7QO3 - chains A and G of the 41 polymer chains in the assembly; structure by electron microscopy, 6.10 A resolution (low resolution: residue-level contacts below are approximate; hydrogen-bond / salt-bridge calls are withheld).

== Chain A ==
Molecule: Proteasome subunit alpha type-1
Source organism: Saccharomyces cerevisiae
Reference sequence: P21243 (PSA1_YEAST); residues 1-252 here = UniProt positions 1-252
Chain sequence (252 residues; each row starts with the number of its first residue):
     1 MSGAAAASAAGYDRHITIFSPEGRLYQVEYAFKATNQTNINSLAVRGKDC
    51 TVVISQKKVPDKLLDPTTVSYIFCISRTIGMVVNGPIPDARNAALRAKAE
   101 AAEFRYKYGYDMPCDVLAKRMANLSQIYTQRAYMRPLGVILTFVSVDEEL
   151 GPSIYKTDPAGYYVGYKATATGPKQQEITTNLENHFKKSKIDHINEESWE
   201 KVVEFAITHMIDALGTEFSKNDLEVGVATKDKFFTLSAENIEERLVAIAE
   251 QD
Unresolved in the structure: 1-10, 252

== Chain G ==
Molecule: Probable proteasome subunit alpha type-7
Source organism: Saccharomyces cerevisiae
Reference sequence: P21242 (PSA7_YEAST); numbering as in UniProt (aligned over 1-288)
Chain sequence (288 residues; numbered 1 to 288; the number before each row is that of its first residue):
     1 MTSIGTGYDLSNSVFSPDGRNFQVEYAVKAVENGTTSIGIKCNDGVVFAV
    51 EKLITSKLLVPQKNVKIQVVDRHIGCVYSGLIPDGRHLVNRGREEAASFK
   101 KLYKTPIPIPAFADRLGQYVQAHTLYNSVRPFGVSTIFGGVDKNGAHLYM
   151 LEPSGSYWGYKGAATGKGRQSAKAELEKLVDHHPEGLSAREAVKQAAKII
   201 YLAHEDNKEKDFELEISWCSLSETNGLHKFVKGDLLQEAIDFAQKEINGD
   251 DDEDEDDSDNVMSSDDENAPVATNANATTDQEGDIHLE
Unresolved in the structure: 1-6, 249-288
Curated features (UniProtKB/Swiss-Prot):
  - modified residue: Thr-2 (N-acetylthreonine)

== How chain A and chain G interact ==
Pairs across the interface - 64 pairs, chain A then chain G:
  Arg-14(A) / Tyr-8(G)
  His-15(A) / Gly-7(G)
  His-15(A) / Tyr-8(G)
  His-15(A) / Ser-13(G)
  His-15(A) / Val-14(G)
  Gln-27(A) / Ser-13(G)
  Gln-27(A) / Val-14(G)
  Gln-27(A) / Phe-15(G)
  Tyr-30(A) / Tyr-8(G)
  Tyr-30(A) / Phe-15(G)
  Tyr-30(A) / Ser-16(G)
  Tyr-30(A) / Pro-17(G)
  Lys-33(A) / Pro-17(G)
  Lys-33(A) / Gly-19(G)
  Ala-34(A) / Phe-15(G)
  Ala-34(A) / Gly-19(G)
  Lys-62(A) / Lys-161(G)
  Lys-62(A) / Glu-177(G)
  Leu-63(A) / Tyr-160(G)
  Leu-63(A) / Lys-161(G)
  Leu-63(A) / Gly-162(G)
  Leu-63(A) / Lys-173(G)
  Leu-63(A) / Leu-176(G)
  Leu-63(A) / Glu-177(G)
  Leu-64(A) / Gly-159(G)
  Leu-64(A) / Tyr-160(G)
  Leu-64(A) / Lys-161(G)
  Asp-65(A) / Lys-41(G)
  Asp-65(A) / Gly-159(G)
  Asp-65(A) / Tyr-160(G)
  Asp-65(A) / Lys-161(G)
  Thr-68(A) / Gly-159(G)
  Val-69(A) / Trp-158(G)
  Ser-70(A) / Trp-158(G)
  Tyr-71(A) / Trp-158(G)
  Ile-87(A) / Ser-156(G)
  Ile-87(A) / Trp-158(G)
  Pro-88(A) / Gln-121(G)
  Pro-88(A) / Ser-154(G)
  Pro-88(A) / Gly-155(G)
  Pro-88(A) / Ser-156(G)
  Asp-89(A) / Gln-121(G)
  Arg-91(A) / Gln-118(G)
  Arg-91(A) / Tyr-157(G)
  Asn-92(A) / Gln-118(G)
  Asn-92(A) / Gln-121(G)
  Asn-92(A) / Leu-125(G)
  Leu-95(A) / Gln-118(G)
  Tyr-133(A) / Ser-13(G)
  Tyr-133(A) / Leu-125(G)
  Tyr-133(A) / Tyr-126(G)
  Tyr-133(A) / Asn-127(G)
  Tyr-133(A) / Ser-128(G)
  Met-134(A) / Ser-13(G)
  Met-134(A) / Leu-125(G)
  Met-134(A) / Tyr-126(G)
  Arg-135(A) / Asn-12(G)
  Arg-135(A) / Ser-13(G)
  Arg-135(A) / Asn-21(G)
  Arg-135(A) / Val-24(G)
  Arg-135(A) / Gln-121(G)
  Arg-135(A) / Thr-124(G)
  Arg-135(A) / Leu-125(G)
  Leu-137(A) / Leu-125(G)
Also at the interface, not in a pair above, chain A (27 interface residues in all): Ala-31, Gln-37, Ala-132
Also at the interface, not in a pair above, chain G (34 interface residues in all): Asp-18, Tyr-149, Val-180

== Overview ==
27 residues of chain A face 34 of chain G across their interface.
Here chain A is Proteasome subunit alpha type-1 and chain G is Probable proteasome subunit alpha type-7, both
from Saccharomyces cerevisiae. Entry 7QO3 (Structure of the 26S proteasome-Ubp6 complex in the si state (Core
Particle and Lid)) was determined by electron microscopy.
